Entry 5AB2 (X-ray diffraction, 2.73 A resolution); this record covers chains A and C.

[Chain A]
Molecule: Endoplasmic reticulum aminopeptidase 2
Source organism: Homo sapiens
Notes: EC 3.4.11.-
UniProt: Q6P179 (ERAP2_HUMAN); numbering as in UniProt (aligned over 1-960)
Amino-acid sequence (967 residues; row label = number of the first residue in the row):
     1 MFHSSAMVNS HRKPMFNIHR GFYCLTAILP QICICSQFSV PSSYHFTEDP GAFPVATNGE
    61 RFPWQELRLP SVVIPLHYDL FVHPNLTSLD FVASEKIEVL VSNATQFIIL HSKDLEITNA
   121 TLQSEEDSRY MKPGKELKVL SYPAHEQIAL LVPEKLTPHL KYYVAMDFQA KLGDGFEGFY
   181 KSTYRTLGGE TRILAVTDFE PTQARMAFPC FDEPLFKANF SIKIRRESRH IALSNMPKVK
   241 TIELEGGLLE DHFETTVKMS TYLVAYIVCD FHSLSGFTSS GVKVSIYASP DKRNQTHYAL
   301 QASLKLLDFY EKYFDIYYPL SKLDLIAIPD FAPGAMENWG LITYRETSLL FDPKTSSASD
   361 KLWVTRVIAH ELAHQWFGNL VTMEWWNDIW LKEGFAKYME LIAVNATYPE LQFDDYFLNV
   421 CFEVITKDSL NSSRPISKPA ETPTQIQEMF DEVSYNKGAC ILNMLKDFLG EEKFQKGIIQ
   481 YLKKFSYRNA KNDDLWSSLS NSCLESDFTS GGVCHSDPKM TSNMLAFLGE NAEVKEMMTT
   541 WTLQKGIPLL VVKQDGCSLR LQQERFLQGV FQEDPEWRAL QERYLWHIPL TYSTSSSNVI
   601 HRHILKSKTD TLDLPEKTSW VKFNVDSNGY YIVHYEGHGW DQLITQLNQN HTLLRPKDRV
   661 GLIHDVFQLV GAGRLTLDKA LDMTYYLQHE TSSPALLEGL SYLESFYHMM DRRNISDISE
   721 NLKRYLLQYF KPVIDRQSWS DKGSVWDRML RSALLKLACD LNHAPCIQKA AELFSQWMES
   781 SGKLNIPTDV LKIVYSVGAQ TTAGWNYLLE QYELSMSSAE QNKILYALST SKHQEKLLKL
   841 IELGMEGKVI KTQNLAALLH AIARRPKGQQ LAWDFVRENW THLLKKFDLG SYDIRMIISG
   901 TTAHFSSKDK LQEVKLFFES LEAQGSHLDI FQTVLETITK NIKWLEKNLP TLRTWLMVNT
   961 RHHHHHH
Unresolved in the structure: 1-53, 503-514, 963-967
Construct notes: cloning artifact (961); expression tag (962-967)
Disulfide bonds: Cys421-Cys460, Cys759-Cys766
Covalent attachments: N-acetylglucosamine (NAG) linked to Asn85, Asn103, Asn119, Asn219, Asn294, Asn405, Asn431, Asn650, Asn714
Ion coordination: Zn2+: His370, His374, Glu393 (shared with Gly1(C) of chain C)
UniProt features mapped onto this chain:
  - active site: Glu371 (Proton acceptor)
  - binding site (substrate): Glu200, Gly334 to Asn338
  - binding site (Zn(2+)): His370, His374, Glu393
  - site: Tyr455 (Transition state stabilizer)
  - glycosylation (N-linked (GlcNAc...) asparagine): Asn85, Asn119, Asn219, Asn405, Asn650
What the authors report for this chain:
  - binding site for GPI (chain C): Tyr455, Tyr892
  - catalytic residues: Tyr455 (citing earlier work)

[Chain C]
Molecule: GPI
Amino-acid sequence (6 residues; numbered 1 to 6; the number before each row is that of its first residue):
     1 GPGRAF
Ion coordination: Zn2+: Gly1 (shared with His370(A), His374(A), Glu393(A) of chain A)

[Interface between chain A and chain C]
Contacting residue pairs - 37 pairs, chain A then chain C:
  Glu200(A) - Gly1(C)  hydrogen bond (side chain-backbone)
  Ala332(A) - Arg4(C)
  Pro333(A) - Pro2(C)
  Pro333(A) - Gly3(C)
  Pro333(A) - Arg4(C)
  Gly334(A) - Pro2(C)
  Gly334(A) - Arg4(C)
  Gly334(A) - Ala5(C)
  Ala335(A) - Gly1(C)
  Ala335(A) - Pro2(C)
  Glu337(A) - Gly1(C)  hydrogen bond (side chain-backbone)
  Arg345(A) - Arg4(C)
  Arg345(A) - Ala5(C)
  Thr347(A) - Phe6(C)
  Ser348(A) - Ala5(C)
  Trp363(A) - Gly3(C)
  Trp363(A) - Arg4(C)
  Trp363(A) - Ala5(C)
  Trp363(A) - Phe6(C)  hydrophobic
  Val367(A) - Gly3(C)
  His370(A) - Gly1(C)  hydrogen bond (side chain-backbone)
  His370(A) - Pro2(C)  hydrogen bond (side chain-backbone)
  Glu371(A) - Gly1(C)
  Glu371(A) - Pro2(C)
  His374(A) - Gly1(C)  hydrogen bond (side chain-backbone)
  Lys392(A) - Gly1(C)
  Glu393(A) - Gly1(C)  hydrogen bond (side chain-backbone)
  Phe450(A) - Arg4(C)  hydrogen bond (backbone-side chain)
  Asp451(A) - Arg4(C)  hydrogen bond (backbone-side chain)
  Glu452(A) - Arg4(C)  salt bridge
  Tyr455(A) - Gly1(C)
  Tyr455(A) - Pro2(C)
  Tyr455(A) - Arg4(C)
  Asn456(A) - Arg4(C)
  Asn822(A) - Phe6(C)
  Tyr892(A) - Gly3(C)
  Tyr892(A) - Arg4(C)
Interface residues without a listed pair, chain A (25 interface residues in all): Met336, Asp360
From the paper, about this interface:
  - specific contacts: Tyr455(A)-Arg4(C), Tyr892(A)-Arg4(C)

[Overview]
25 residues of chain A face 6 of chain C across their interface; the contacts include 8 hydrogen bonds and 1
salt bridge. Polar contacts include Glu452(A)-Arg4(C), Glu200(A)-Gly1(C) and Glu337(A)-Gly1(C). The authors
report contacts between Tyr455(A) and Arg4(C) and Tyr892(A) and Arg4(C). The paper reports the catalytic
residue Tyr455(A); a binding site for GPI (chain C) at Tyr455(A) and Tyr892(A).
Chain A is Endoplasmic reticulum aminopeptidase 2 (Homo sapiens) and chain C is GPI; the structure, Crystal
structure of aminopeptidase ERAP2 with ligand, was determined by X-ray diffraction, deposited together with
5CU5.
